8CZZ - chains E and O of the 18 polymer chains in the assembly; structure by electron microscopy, 3.14 A resolution.

Chain E:
Molecule: CRF01_AE T/F100 HIV-1 gp120
Organism: Human immunodeficiency virus 1
Reference sequence: A0A6C0ZY47 (A0A6C0ZY47_9HIV1); the construct lacks a stretch of the UniProt sequence and is renumbered around it, so the offset changes along the chain: 30-135 = UniProt 29-134; 152-185 = UniProt 153-186; 188-309 = UniProt 196-317; 312-321 = UniProt 318-327; 4 more segments
Amino-acid sequence (486 residues; row label = number of the first residue in the row; note: 31 numbers in that range are skipped by the numbering (no residue carries them; nothing is unmodelled there); a row labelled like 135A-135R holds insertion residues (135A, then the next letters in order)):
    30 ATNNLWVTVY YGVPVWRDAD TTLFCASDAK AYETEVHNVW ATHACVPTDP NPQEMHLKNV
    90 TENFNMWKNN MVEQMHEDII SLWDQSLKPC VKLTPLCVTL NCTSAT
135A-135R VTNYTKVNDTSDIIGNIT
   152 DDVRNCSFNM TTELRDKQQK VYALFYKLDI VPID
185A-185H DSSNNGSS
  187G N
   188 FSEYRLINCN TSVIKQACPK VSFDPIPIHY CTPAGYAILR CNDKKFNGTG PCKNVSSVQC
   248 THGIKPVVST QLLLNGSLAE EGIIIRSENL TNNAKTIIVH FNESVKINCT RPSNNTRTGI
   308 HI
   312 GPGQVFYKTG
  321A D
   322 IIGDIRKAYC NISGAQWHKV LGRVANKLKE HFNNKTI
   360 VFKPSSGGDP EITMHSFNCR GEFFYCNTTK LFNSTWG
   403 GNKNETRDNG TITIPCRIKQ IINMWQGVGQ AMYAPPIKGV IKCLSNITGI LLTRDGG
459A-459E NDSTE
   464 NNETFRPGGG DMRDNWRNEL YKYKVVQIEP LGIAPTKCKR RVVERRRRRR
Not modelled in the structure: 30-32, 135A-135R, 185A-185H, 403-407, 459A-459E, 505-513
Differences from the reference sequence: engineered mutation Tyr61 (His60 in A0A6C0ZY47), His105 (Gln104 in A0A6C0ZY47), Ile108 (Val107 in A0A6C0ZY47), Asp474 (Asn475 in A0A6C0ZY47), Met475 (Ile476 in A0A6C0ZY47), Arg476 (Lys477 in A0A6C0ZY47); conflict Ser375 (His381 in A0A6C0ZY47), Cys501 (Ala502 in A0A6C0ZY47); expression tag (508-513)
Disulfides: Cys54-Cys74, Cys119-Cys205, Cys126-Cys196, Cys131-Cys157, Cys218-Cys247, Cys228-Cys239, Cys296-Cys331, Cys378-Cys445, Cys385-Cys418
Covalent attachments: N-acetylglucosamine (NAG) linked to Asn130, Asn156, Asn160, Asn197, Asn241, Asn289, Asn295, Asn301, Asn332, Asn355, Asn386, Asn392, Asn448; glycan linked to Asn234, Asn262, Asn276
Small-molecule neighbours: Temsavir (83J; 1-[4-(benzenecarbonyl)piperazin-1-yl]-2-[4-methoxy-7-(3-methyl-1H-1,2,4-triazol-1-yl)-1H-pyrrolo[2,3-c]pyridin-3-yl]ethane-1,2-dione): Ile108, Ile109, Trp112, Asp113, Leu116, Lys202, Val255, Ser375, Phe376, Phe382, Tyr384, Ile424, Asn425, Met426, Trp427, Gln432, Ala433, Met434, Met475
What the authors report for this chain:
  - binding site for Temsavir: Ile108 to Ile109, Trp112 to Asp113, Leu116 to Lys117, Lys202, Val255 to Ser256, Ser375 to Asn377, Phe382, Tyr384, Ile424 to Trp427, Gln432 to Met434, Met475
  - post-translational modification sites: Asn332

Chain O:
Molecule: Heavy chain of 10-1074 Fab
Organism: Homo sapiens
Notes: antibody fragment or engineered binder
Amino-acid sequence (238 residues; row label = number of the first residue in the row; a row labelled like 82A-82C holds insertion residues (82A, then the next letters in order)):
     1 QVQLQESGPG LVKPSETLSV TCSVSGDSMN NYYWTWIRQS PGKGLEWIGY ISDRESATYN
    61 PSLNSRVVIS RDTSKNQLSL KL
82A-82C NSV
    83 TPADTAVYYC ATARRGQR
100A-100P IYGVVSFGEFFYYYSM
   101 DVWGKGTTVT VSSASTKGPS VFPLAPSSKS TSGGTAALGC LVKDYFPEPV TVSWNSGALT
   161 SGVHTFPAVL QSSGLYSLSS VVTVPSSSLG TQTYICNVNH KPSNTKVDKR VEPKSCDKT
Not modelled in the structure: 113-219
Disulfides: Cys22-Cys92

Interface between chain E and chain O:
Pairs across the interface (10):
  Asp325(E) - Tyr100B(O)
  Arg327(E) - Tyr100B(O)
  Arg327(E) - Gly100C(O)
  Arg327(E) - Val100D(O)
  Arg327(E) - Glu100I(O)  salt bridge
  Lys328(E) - Phe100G(O)
  Lys328(E) - Glu100I(O)  hydrogen bond (backbone-side chain)
  Ala329(E) - Phe100G(O)
  Tyr330(E) - Phe100G(O)  hydrophobic
  Pro417(E) - Phe100G(O)  hydrophobic
Also at the interface, not in a pair above, chain E (9 interface residues in all): Ile326, Thr415, Ile416

In short:
Chain E and chain O form an interface of 9 and 5 residues respectively, with 1 hydrogen bond and 1 salt
bridge. Polar contacts include Arg327(E)-Glu100I(O) and Lys328(E)-Glu100I(O). Chain E binds Temsavir. From the
paper: a binding site for Temsavir at Ile108(E), Trp112(E) and Leu116(E) among others; a modification site at
Asn332(E).
Chain E is CRF01_AE T/F100 HIV-1 gp120 (Human immunodeficiency virus 1) and chain O is Heavy chain of 10-1074
Fab (Homo sapiens); the structure, Cryo-EM structure of T/F100 SOSIP.664 HIV-1 Env trimer with LMHS mutations
in complex with Temsavir, 8ANC195 ..., was determined by electron microscopy (same publication as 8G6U and
8DOK).
